Entry 7YV7 (electron microscopy, 3.80 A resolution); this record covers chains E and F of the 5 polymer chains in the assembly.

== Chain E ==
Name: The light chain of antibody 9B5
From: Coxsackievirus A16
Notes: antibody fragment or engineered binder
Chain sequence (214 residues; row label = number of the first residue in the row):
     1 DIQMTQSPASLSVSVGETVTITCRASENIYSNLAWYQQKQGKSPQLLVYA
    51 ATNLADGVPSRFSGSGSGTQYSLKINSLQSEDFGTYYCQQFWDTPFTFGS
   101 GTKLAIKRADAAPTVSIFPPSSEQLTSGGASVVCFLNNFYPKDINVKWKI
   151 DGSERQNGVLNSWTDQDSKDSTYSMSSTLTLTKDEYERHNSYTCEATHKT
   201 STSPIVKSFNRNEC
Disordered / not traced: 214
Disulfides: Cys23-Cys88, Cys134-Cys194

== Chain F ==
Name: The heavy chain of antibody 9B5
From: Coxsackievirus A16
Notes: antibody fragment or engineered binder
Chain sequence (218 residues; each row starts with the number of its first residue):
     1 EVQLQQSGPELVKPGASVKMSCKTSGYTFTENTMHWVRQSHGKSLEWIGG
    51 IYPKNDDTKYNQKFKGKATLTVDKSSSTACMELRSLTSEDSAVYYCARGD
   101 YENYFYAMDYWGQGTSVTVSSAKTTPPSVYPLAPGCGDTTGSSVTLGCLV
   151 KGYFPESVTVTWNSGSLSSSVHTFPALLQSGLYTMSSSVTVPSSTWPSQT
   201 VTCSVAHPASSTTVDKKL
Disulfides: Cys22-Cys96, Cys148-Cys203

== How chain E and chain F interact ==
Residue-residue contacts (62):
  Ala34(E) with Ala107(F), hydrophobic
  Tyr36(E) with Ala107(F); Trp111(F)
  Gln38(E) with Gln39(F), hydrogen bond; Tyr95(F), hydrogen bond
  Ser43(E) with Tyr95(F); Gly112(F), hydrogen bond (side chain-backbone); Gln113(F)
  Pro44(E) with Trp111(F)
  Gln45(E) with Asp109(F); Trp111(F)
  Leu46(E) with Ala107(F); Met108(F); Asp109(F), hydrogen bond (backbone-backbone)
  Asp56(E) with Asp109(F); Tyr110(F)
  Tyr87(E) with Lys43(F); Leu45(F)
  Phe91(E) with Phe105(F); Tyr106(F); Ala107(F)
  Thr94(E) with Trp47(F); Lys59(F)
  Pro95(E) with Asn61(F)
  Phe96(E) with Trp47(F); Phe105(F), hydrophobic
  Phe98(E) with Val37(F), hydrophobic; Leu45(F), hydrophobic; Glu46(F); Trp47(F), hydrophobic
  Ser116(E) with Thr145(F)
  Phe118(E) with Thr145(F)
  Ser121(E) with Pro131(F), hydrogen bond (side chain-backbone)
  Glu123(E) with Tyr130(F)
  Gln124(E) with Tyr130(F); Lys151(F)
  Ser127(E) with Tyr130(F)
  Ser131(E) with Leu149(F)
  Val133(E) with Leu132(F), hydrophobic; Leu149(F), hydrophobic
  Phe135(E) with Thr145(F); Leu146(F); Gly147(F)
  Asn137(E) with His172(F), hydrogen bond; Phe174(F); Ser188(F), hydrogen bond
  Leu160(E) with Thr184(F)
  Asn161(E) with Leu177(F)
  Ser162(E) with Pro175(F), hydrogen bond (side chain-backbone); Leu177(F)
  Trp163(E) with Pro175(F)
  Thr164(E) with Thr173(F); Phe174(F); Pro175(F)
  Lys169(E) with Ser169(F)
  Ser174(E) with His172(F); Phe174(F)
  Met175(E) with Phe174(F)
  Ser176(E) with Phe174(F); Ser186(F), hydrogen bond
  Thr178(E) with Leu149(F)
  Phe209(E) with Cys136(F), hydrophobic
Other interface residues (no listed pair), chain E (40 interface residues in all): Asn32, Tyr49, Ser100, Asn210, Glu213
Other interface residues (no listed pair), chain F (42 interface residues in all): Gln62, Tyr104, Gly114, Ala176, Gln179, Ser187

== Summary ==
Chain E and chain F form an interface of 40 and 42 residues respectively, with 9 hydrogen bonds. Polar
contacts include Gln38(E)-Gln39(F), Gln38(E)-Tyr95(F) and Ser43(E)-Gly112(F).
Here chain E is the light chain of antibody 9B5 and chain F is the heavy chain of antibody 9B5, both from
Coxsackievirus A16. Entry 7YV7 (Cryo-EM structure of expanded coxsackievirus A16 empty particle in complex
with antibody 9B5) was determined by electron microscopy, deposited together with 7YV2, 7YRF, 7YRH, 7Y7M and
7YMS.
